Entry 1SAX (X-ray diffraction, 2.80 A resolution); this record covers chains D and A of the 4 polymer chains in the assembly.

[Chain D]
Molecule: 25-nt DNA strand
Sequence (25 nucleotides; numbered 1 to 25; the number before each row is that of its first residue):
     1 CAAAATTACAACTGTAATATCGGAG

[Chain A]
Protein: Methicillin resistance regulatory protein mecI
Organism: Staphylococcus aureus subsp. aureus
Reference sequence: P68262 (MECI_STAAU); residue numbers follow UniProt; this construct covers 1-123
Sequence (123 residues; numbered 1 to 123; the number before each row is that of its first residue):
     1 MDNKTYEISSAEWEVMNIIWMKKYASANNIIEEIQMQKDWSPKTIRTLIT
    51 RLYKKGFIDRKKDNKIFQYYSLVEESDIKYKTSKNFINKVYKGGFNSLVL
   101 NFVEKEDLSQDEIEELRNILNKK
Not modelled in the structure: 1-2, 123
Curated features (UniProtKB/Swiss-Prot):
  - DNA-binding region: Glu7 to Ser71 (H-T-H motif)
  - site: Asn101, Phe102 (Cleavage)

[Chain D / chain A interface]
Residue-residue contacts - 22 pairs, chain D then chain A:
  DA11(D) with Lys4(A), phosphate contact
  DC12(D) with Lys4(A), salt bridge to the phosphate; Tyr6(A), phosphate contact
  DT13(D) with Glu7(A), phosphate contact; Ser9(A), phosphate contact; Arg51(A), base contact; Lys55(A), salt bridge to the phosphate
  DG14(D) with Ser9(A), hydrogen bond to the phosphate; Ser10(A), phosphate contact; Ala11(A), hydrogen bond to the phosphate; Arg51(A), hydrogen bond to the base
  DT15(D) with Thr44(A), sugar contact; Thr47(A), base contact; Arg51(A), hydrogen bond to the base
  DA16(D) with Ser41(A), sugar contact; Lys43(A), base contact; Thr44(A), hydrogen bond to the phosphate; Thr47(A), hydrogen bond to the base
  DA17(D) with Lys43(A), base contact
  DT18(D) with Lys43(A), hydrogen bond to the base
  DA19(D) with Lys43(A), base contact
  DG23(D) with Lys65(A), phosphate contact
Also at the interface, not in a pair above, chain A (15 interface residues in all): Glu12, Leu48

[Summary]
The interface between chain D and chain A involves 10 residues on one side and 15 on the other, with 7
hydrogen bonds and 2 salt bridges. Polar pairs include DG14(D)-Arg51(A), DT15(D)-Arg51(A) and
DA16(D)-Thr47(A). From UniProt: a DNA-binding region on chain A.
Here chain D is a 25-nt DNA strand and chain A is Methicillin resistance regulatory protein mecI
(Staphylococcus aureus subsp. aureus). Entry 1SAX (Three-dimensional structure of s.aureus
methicillin-resistance regulating transcriptional repressor meci in complex with 25-bp ds-DNA) was determined
by X-ray diffraction.
